PDB entry 6VVS | X-ray diffraction, 3.11 A resolution | chains D and F of the 11 polymer chains in the assembly

== Chain D ==
Molecule: DNA-directed RNA polymerase subunit beta'
From: Mycolicibacterium smegmatis (strain ATCC 700084 / mc(2)155)
Notes: EC 2.7.7.6
Reference sequence: A0QS66 (RPOC_MYCS2); residue numbers follow UniProt; this construct covers 1-1317
Sequence (1317 residues; numbered 1 to 1317; the number before each row is that of its first residue):
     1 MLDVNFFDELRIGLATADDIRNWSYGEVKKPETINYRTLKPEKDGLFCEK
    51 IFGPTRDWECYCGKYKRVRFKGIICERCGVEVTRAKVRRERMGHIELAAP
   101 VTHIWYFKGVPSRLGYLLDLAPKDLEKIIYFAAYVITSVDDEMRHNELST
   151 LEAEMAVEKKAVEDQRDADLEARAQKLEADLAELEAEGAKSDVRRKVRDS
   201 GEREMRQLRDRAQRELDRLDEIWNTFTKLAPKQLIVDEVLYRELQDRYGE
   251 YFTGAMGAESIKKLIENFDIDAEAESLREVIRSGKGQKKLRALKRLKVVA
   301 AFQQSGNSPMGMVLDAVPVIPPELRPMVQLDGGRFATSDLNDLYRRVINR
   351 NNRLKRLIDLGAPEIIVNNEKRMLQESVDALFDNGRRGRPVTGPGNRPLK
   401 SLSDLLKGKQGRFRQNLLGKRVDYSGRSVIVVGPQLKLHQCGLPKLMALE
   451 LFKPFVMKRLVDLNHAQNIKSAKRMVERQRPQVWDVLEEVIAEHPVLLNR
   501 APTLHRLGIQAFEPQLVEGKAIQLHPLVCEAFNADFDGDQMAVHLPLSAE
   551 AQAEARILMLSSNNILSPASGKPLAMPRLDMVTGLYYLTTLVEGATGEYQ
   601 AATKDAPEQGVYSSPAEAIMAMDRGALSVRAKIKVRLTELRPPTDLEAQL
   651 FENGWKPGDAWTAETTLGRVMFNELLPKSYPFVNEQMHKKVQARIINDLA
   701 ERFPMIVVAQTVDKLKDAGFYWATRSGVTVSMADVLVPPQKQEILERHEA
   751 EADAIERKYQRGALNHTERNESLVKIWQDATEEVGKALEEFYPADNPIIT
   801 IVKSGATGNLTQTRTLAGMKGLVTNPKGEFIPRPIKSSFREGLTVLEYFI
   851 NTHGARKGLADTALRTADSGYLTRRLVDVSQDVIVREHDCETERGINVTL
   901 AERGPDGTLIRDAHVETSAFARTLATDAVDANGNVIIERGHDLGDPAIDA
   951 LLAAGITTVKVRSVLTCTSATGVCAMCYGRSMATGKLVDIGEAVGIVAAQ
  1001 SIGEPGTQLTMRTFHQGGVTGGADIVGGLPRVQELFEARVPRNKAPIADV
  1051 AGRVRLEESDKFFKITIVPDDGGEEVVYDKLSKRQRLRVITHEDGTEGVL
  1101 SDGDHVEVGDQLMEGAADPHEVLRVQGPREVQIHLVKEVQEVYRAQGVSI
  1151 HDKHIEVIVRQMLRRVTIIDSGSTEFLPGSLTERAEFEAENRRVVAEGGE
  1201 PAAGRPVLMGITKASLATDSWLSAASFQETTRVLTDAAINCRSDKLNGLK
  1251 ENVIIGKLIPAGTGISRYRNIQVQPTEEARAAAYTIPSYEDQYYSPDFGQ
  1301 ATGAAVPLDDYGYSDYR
Unresolved in the structure: 1-3, 907-909, 1012-1026, 1091-1097, 1172-1174, 1196-1201, 1284-1317
Curated features (UniProtKB/Swiss-Prot):
  - binding site (Zn(2+)): Cys-60, Cys-62, Cys-75, Cys-78, Cys-890, Cys-967, Cys-974, Cys-977
  - binding site (Mg(2+)): Asp-535, Asp-537, Asp-539
Ion coordination: Zn2+ site 1: Cys-60, Cys-62, Cys-75, Cys-78; Zn2+ site 2: Cys-890, Cys-967, Cys-974, Cys-977

== Chain F ==
Molecule: RNA polymerase sigma factor SigA
From: Mycolicibacterium smegmatis (strain ATCC 700084 / mc(2)155)
Reference sequence: A0QW02 (A0QW02_MYCS2); residues 1-466 here = UniProt positions 1-466
Sequence (466 residues; each row starts with the number of its first residue):
     1 MAATKASPATEEPVKRTATKTPAKKAPAKRAAKSAAAKAGGKAPAKKAPA
    51 KRAAKGTAAKPEDGVTDDLEVTDDLEAEPGEDLDVEDTDLELDDLDSDDD
   101 TAVEDEEEEADAATPAVATAKAADDDIDEPSEKDKASGDFVWDEEESEAL
   151 RQARKDAELTASADSVRAYLKQIGKVALLNAEEEVELAKRIEAGLYATQK
   201 LAELAEKGEKLPVQQRRDMQWICRDGDRAKNHLLEANLRLVVSLAKRYTG
   251 RGMAFLDLIQEGNLGLIRAVEKFDYTKGYKFSTYATWWIRQAITRAMADQ
   301 ARTIRIPVHMVEVINKLGRIQRELLQDLGREPTPEELAKEMDITPEKVLE
   351 IQQYAREPISLDQTIGDEGDSQLGDFIEDSEAVVAVDAVSFTLLQDQLQS
   401 VLETLSEREAGVVRLRFGLTDGQPRTLDEIGQVYGVTRERIRQIESKTMS
   451 KLRHPSRSQVLRDYLD
Unresolved in the structure: 1-161

== Interface between chain D and chain F ==
Pairs across the interface (70; chain D residue first):
  Glu-32(D) / Arg-305(F)  salt bridge
  Thr-33(D) / Thr-303(F)  hydrogen bond (side chain-backbone)
  Thr-33(D) / Ile-304(F)
  Ile-34(D) / Ile-304(F)
  Tyr-36(D) / Arg-305(F)
  Tyr-36(D) / Ile-306(F)  hydrophobic
  Tyr-36(D) / Pro-307(F)
  Tyr-36(D) / Met-310(F)
  Tyr-36(D) / Tyr-354(F)  hydrophobic
  Arg-37(D) / Tyr-354(F)
  Arg-67(D) / Gly-422(F)  hydrogen bond (side chain-backbone)
  Arg-67(D) / Gln-423(F)
  Arg-67(D) / Pro-424(F)
  Arg-69(D) / Gln-423(F)
  Arg-69(D) / Arg-425(F)
  Pro-326(D) / Leu-361(F)
  Met-327(D) / Ile-304(F)  hydrophobic
  Met-327(D) / Pro-358(F)  hydrophobic
  Leu-330(D) / Ile-377(F)  hydrophobic
  Arg-334(D) / Arg-356(F)
  Phe-335(D) / Pro-358(F)
  Phe-335(D) / Ile-359(F)  hydrogen bond (backbone-backbone)
  Ala-336(D) / Ile-359(F)
  Ala-336(D) / Leu-361(F)  hydrophobic
  Thr-337(D) / Ile-359(F)  hydrogen bond (backbone-backbone)
  Thr-337(D) / Ser-360(F)
  Thr-337(D) / Leu-361(F)  hydrogen bond (backbone-backbone)
  Ser-338(D) / Leu-361(F)
  Asp-339(D) / Ser-360(F)  hydrogen bond
  Asp-339(D) / Asp-362(F)  hydrogen bond (backbone-side chain)
  Asp-342(D) / Thr-303(F)  hydrogen bond
  Arg-345(D) / Gln-300(F)  hydrogen bond (side chain-backbone)
  Arg-345(D) / Arg-302(F)
  Arg-345(D) / Thr-303(F)
  Arg-346(D) / Ala-254(F)
  Asn-349(D) / Gln-300(F)
  Arg-350(D) / Asp-257(F)  salt bridge
  Arg-353(D) / Asp-257(F)  salt bridge
  Arg-353(D) / Gln-260(F)
  Arg-353(D) / Glu-261(F)  salt bridge
  Arg-353(D) / Gln-300(F)
  Arg-356(D) / Leu-264(F)
  Leu-357(D) / Gln-260(F)
  Leu-357(D) / Leu-264(F)  hydrophobic
  Pro-363(D) / Leu-234(F)
  Pro-363(D) / Glu-235(F)
  Ile-365(D) / Glu-235(F)
  Ile-366(D) / Gln-260(F)
  Asn-369(D) / Tyr-169(F)
  Asn-369(D) / Gln-260(F)  hydrogen bond
  Glu-370(D) / Gln-260(F)  hydrogen bond
  Arg-372(D) / Ala-168(F)
  Arg-372(D) / Gln-172(F)
  Met-373(D) / Leu-256(F)  hydrophobic
  Met-373(D) / Asp-257(F)
  Met-373(D) / Gln-260(F)
  Glu-376(D) / Ser-165(F)  hydrogen bond
  Arg-389(D) / Asp-164(F)  salt bridge
  Arg-397(D) / Ser-360(F)  hydrogen bond
  Arg-397(D) / Gln-363(F)
  Lys-400(D) / Asp-362(F)  salt bridge
  Lys-400(D) / Gln-372(F)  hydrogen bond
  Asn-468(D) / Asp-463(F)  hydrogen bond
  Ile-469(D) / Ser-390(F)
  Ile-469(D) / Leu-393(F)  hydrophobic
  Lys-470(D) / Ser-390(F)
  Lys-470(D) / Asp-463(F)
  Lys-470(D) / Asp-466(F)  hydrogen bond (side chain-backbone)
  Ser-471(D) / Asp-463(F)
  Lys-473(D) / Val-386(F)
Also at the interface, not in a pair above, chain D (45 interface residues in all): Asn-35, Glu-238, Val-328, Leu-360, Met-457
Also at the interface, not in a pair above, chain F (50 interface residues in all): Lys-175, Asn-231, Leu-238, Asn-263, Ile-267, Ala-301, His-309, Asp-387, Val-389, Tyr-464

== Summary ==
Chain D and chain F form an interface of 45 and 50 residues respectively, with 16 hydrogen bonds and 6 salt
bridges. Polar pairs include Glu-32(D)/Arg-305(F), Arg-350(D)/Asp-257(F) and Arg-353(D)/Asp-257(F). Curated
annotation (UniProt) lists 8 Zn2+-binding residues and 3 Mg2+-binding residues on chain D.
Chain D is DNA-directed RNA polymerase subunit beta' and chain F is RNA polymerase sigma factor SigA, both
from Mycolicibacterium smegmatis (strain ATCC 700084 / mc(2)155); the structure, Crystal structure of a
Mycobacterium smegmatis RNA polymerase transcription initiation complex with antibiotic Sorangicin, was
determined by X-ray diffraction together with 6VVT, 6VVV, 6VVX, 6VVY, 6VVZ and 6VW0 from the same study.
